Entry 8IO2 (electron microscopy, 3.10 A resolution); this record covers chains G and P of the 17 polymer chains in the assembly.

# Chain G
Name: Ribulose bisphosphate carboxylase large chain
Organism: Synechococcus sp. (strain ATCC 27144 / PCC 6301 / SAUG 1402/1)
Notes: EC 4.1.1.39
UniProt: P00880 (RBL_SYNP6); residues 2-472 here = UniProt positions 2-472
Chain sequence (471 residues; each row starts with the number of its first residue):
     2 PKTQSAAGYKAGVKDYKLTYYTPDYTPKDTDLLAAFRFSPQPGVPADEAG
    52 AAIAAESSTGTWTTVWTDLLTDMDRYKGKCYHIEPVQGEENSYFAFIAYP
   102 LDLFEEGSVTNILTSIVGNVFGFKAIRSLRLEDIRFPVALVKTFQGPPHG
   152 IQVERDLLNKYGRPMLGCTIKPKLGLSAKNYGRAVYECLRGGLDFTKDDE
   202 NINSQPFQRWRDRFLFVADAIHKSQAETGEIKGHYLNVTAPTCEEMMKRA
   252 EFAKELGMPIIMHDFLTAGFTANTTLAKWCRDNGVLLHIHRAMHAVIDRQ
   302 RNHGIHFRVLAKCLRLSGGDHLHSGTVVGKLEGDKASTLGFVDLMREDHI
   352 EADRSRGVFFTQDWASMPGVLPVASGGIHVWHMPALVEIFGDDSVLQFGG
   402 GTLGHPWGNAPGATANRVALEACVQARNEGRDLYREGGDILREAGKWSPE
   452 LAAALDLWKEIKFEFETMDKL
Disordered / not traced: 2-17, 62-74, 174-176, 330-334, 401-404, 459-472
Swiss-Prot annotation at these positions:
  - motif: E461 to E467 (Interacts with RbcX2)
  - active site (Proton acceptor): K172, H291
  - binding site (substrate): N120, T170, K174, R292, H324, S376
  - binding site (Mg(2+)): K198, D200, E201
  - site: K331 (Transition state stabilizer)
  - modified residue: K198 (N6-carboxylysine)
  - mutagenesis: E49 (E49A/C: Does not form the RbcL8-(RbcX2)8 complex), A53 (A53H: Wild-type formation of the RbcL8-(RbcX2)8 complex), W67 to L71 (Alters the RbcL-RbcS interface, RbcS cannot displace RbcX2 from assembly intermediate), E106 (E106Q: Protein aggregates, forms RbcL2-RbcX(2)2 homodimer intermediate poorly), A126 (A126Y: Reduced formation of the RbcL8-(RbcX2)8 complex), R212 (R212S: Forms stable homodimer in presence of RbcX2 but does not form RbcL8 form), E461 to L472 (Remains bound to GroEL), F464 (F464A: Remains bound to GroEL), F466 (F466A: Remains bound to GroEL)

# Chain P
Name: Rubisco accumulation factor 1.2, chloroplastic
Organism: Arabidopsis thaliana
UniProt: Q9SR19 (RAF2_ARATH); aligned to UniProt positions 73-418 over residues 92-437 (the alignment contains insertions or deletions, so no single offset holds)
Chain sequence (346 residues; numbered 92 to 437; the number before each row is that of its first residue):
    92 SPIPTQFRSLDSAGKIEILAGRMALWFEYAPLISSLYTDGFTPPTIEELT
   142 GISSIEQNRLIVGAQVRDSILQSIHEPELISAFDTGGAELLYEIRLLSTT
   192 QRVAAATFIIDRNIDSKGAQDLARAIKDYPNRRGDVGWLDFDYNLPGDCL
   242 SFLYYRQSRENKNPSDQRTSMLLQALGVAESEKAKNRLNTELYGDRIPVV
   292 RLKFGEVAEATSVVVLPVCKAEEGEKKILEAPMEIIAGGDFKVVEAEKGW
   342 KRWVVLPSWNPVAAIGKGGVAVSFRDDRKVLPWDGKEEPLLVVADRVRNV
   392 VEADDGYYLVVAENGLKLEKGSDLKAREVKESLGMVVLVVRPPRED
Disordered / not traced: 92-287, 368

# How chain G and chain P interact
Contacting residue pairs (10; chain G residue first):
  P41(G) - E300(P)
  Q42(G) - E300(P)
  P43(G) - A299(P)  hydrophobic
  P43(G) - E300(P)
  G44(G) - E300(P)  hydrogen bond (backbone-backbone)
  V45(G) - E300(P)
  E91(G) - E297(P)
  E91(G) - V298(P)  hydrogen bond (side chain-backbone)
  N92(G) - V298(P)
  N92(G) - E300(P)
Also at the interface, not in a pair above, chain P (5 interface residues in all): A301

# Summary
The interface between chain G and chain P involves 7 residues on one side and 5 on the other; the contacts
include 2 hydrogen bonds. Among the polar pairs are E91(G)-V298(P) and G44(G)-E300(P).
Here chain G is Ribulose bisphosphate carboxylase large chain (Synechococcus sp. (strain ATCC 27144 / PCC 6301
/ SAUG 1402/1)) and chain P is Rubisco accumulation factor 1.2, chloroplastic (Arabidopsis thaliana). Entry
8IO2 (The Rubisco assembly intermidate of Arabidopsis thaliana Rubisco accumulation factor 1 (AtRaf1) and
Rubisco large subunit ...) was determined by electron microscopy, deposited together with 8ILB, 8ILM, 8IOJ and
8IOL.
